Entry 7N52 (X-ray diffraction, 2.90 A resolution); this record covers chain A.

[Chain A]
Name: Gasdermin
Source organism: Runella zeae
Sequence (268 residues; row label = number of the first residue in the row):
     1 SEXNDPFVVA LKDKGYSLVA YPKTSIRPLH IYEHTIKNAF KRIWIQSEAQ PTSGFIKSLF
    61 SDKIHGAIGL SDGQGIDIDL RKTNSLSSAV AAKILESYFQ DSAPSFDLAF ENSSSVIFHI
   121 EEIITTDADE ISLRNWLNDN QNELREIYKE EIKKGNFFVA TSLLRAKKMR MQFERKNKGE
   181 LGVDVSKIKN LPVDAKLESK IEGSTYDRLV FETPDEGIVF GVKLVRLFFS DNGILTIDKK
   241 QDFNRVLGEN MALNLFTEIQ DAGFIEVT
Disordered / not traced: 1, 47-50, 74-80, 202-204, 215-217
Modified positions: P1L (S-palmitoyl-L-cysteine) at position 3; Mse169, Mse171, Mse251 (selenomethionine)

[Summary]
Chain A is Gasdermin (Runella zeae); the structure, Structure of a bacterial gasdermin from Runella zeae, was
determined by X-ray diffraction, deposited together with 7N50 and 7N51.
